PDB entry 8U0V | electron microscopy, 3.89 A resolution | chains E and F of the 6 polymer chains in the assembly

Chain E:
Name: Peroxisomal ATPase PEX1
Organism: Saccharomyces cerevisiae
Notes: EC 3.6.4.-
Reference sequence: P24004 (PEX1_YEAST); numbering as in UniProt (aligned over 1-1043)
Sequence (1054 residues; numbered 1 to 1054; the number before each row is that of its first residue):
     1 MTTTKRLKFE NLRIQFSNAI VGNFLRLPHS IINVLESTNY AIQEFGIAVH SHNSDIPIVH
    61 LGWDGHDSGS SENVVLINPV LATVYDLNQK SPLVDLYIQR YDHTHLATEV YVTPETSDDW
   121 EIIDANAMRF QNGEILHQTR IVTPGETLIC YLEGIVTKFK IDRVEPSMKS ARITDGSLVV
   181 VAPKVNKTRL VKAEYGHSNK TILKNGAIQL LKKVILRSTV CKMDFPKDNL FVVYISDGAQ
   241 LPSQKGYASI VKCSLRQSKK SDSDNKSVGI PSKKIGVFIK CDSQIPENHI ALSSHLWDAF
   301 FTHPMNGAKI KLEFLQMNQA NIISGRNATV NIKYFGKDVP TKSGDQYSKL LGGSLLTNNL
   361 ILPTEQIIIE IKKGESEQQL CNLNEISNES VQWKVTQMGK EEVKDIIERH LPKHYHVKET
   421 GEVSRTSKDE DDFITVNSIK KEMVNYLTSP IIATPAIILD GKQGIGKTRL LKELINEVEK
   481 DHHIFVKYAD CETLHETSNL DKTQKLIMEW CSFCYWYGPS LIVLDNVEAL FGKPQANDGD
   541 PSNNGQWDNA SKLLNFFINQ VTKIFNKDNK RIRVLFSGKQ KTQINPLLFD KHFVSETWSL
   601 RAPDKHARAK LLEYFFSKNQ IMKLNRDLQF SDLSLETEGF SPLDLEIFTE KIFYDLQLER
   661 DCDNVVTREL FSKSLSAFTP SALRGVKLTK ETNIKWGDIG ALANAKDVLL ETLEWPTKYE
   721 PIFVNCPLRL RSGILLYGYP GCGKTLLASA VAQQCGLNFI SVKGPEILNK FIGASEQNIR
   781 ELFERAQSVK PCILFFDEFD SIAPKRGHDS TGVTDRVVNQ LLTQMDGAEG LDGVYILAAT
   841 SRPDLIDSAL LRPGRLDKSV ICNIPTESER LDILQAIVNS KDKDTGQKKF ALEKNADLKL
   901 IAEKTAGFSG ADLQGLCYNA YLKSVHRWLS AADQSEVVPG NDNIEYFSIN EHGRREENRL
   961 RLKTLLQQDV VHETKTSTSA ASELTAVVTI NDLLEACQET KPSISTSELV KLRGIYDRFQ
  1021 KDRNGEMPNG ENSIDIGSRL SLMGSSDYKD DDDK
Unresolved in the structure: 1-205, 1027-1054
Sequence notes: expression tag (1044-1054)
Residues lining bound ligands:
  - ATP (adenosine-5'-triphosphate), molecule 1: Asp431, Phe433, Val436, Ile465, Gly466, Lys467, Thr468, Arg469, Leu470, Leu611, Phe615, Pro642, Leu643, Glu646
  - ATP, molecule 2: Asp826, Arg852, Pro853, Arg855
UniProt features mapped onto this chain:
  - binding site (ATP): Gly461 to Thr468, Gly738 to Thr745
  - mutagenesis: Lys467 (K467E: In PEX1pA1; no effect), Tyr488 (Y488A: Cells are able to grow on a medium with oleate as a sole carbon source), His495 (H495A: Cells are able to grow on a medium with oleate as a sole carbon source), Asp525 (D525Q: In PEX1pB1; no effect), Lys744 (K744A: In Amut mutant; abolished ATPase activity of the PEX1-PEX6 AAA ATPase complex; K744E: In PEX1pA2; decreased binding to PEX6. Results in accumulation of PEX5 on peroxisomal membranes), Phe771 (F771A: Cells are unable to grow on a medium with oleate as a sole carbon source), Asp797 (D797Q: In PEX1pB2; results in accumulation of PEX5 on peroxisomal membranes), Glu798 (E798A: In Bmut mutant; decreased ATPase activity of the PEX1-PEX6 AAA ATPase complex; E798Q: Abolished ATPase activity of the PEX1-PEX6 AAA ATPase complex)
From the paper describing this entry:
  - mutagenesis - K467S: unchanged localization

Chain F:
Name: Peroxisomal ATPase PEX6
Organism: Saccharomyces cerevisiae
Notes: EC 3.6.4.-
Reference sequence: P33760 (PEX6_YEAST); residue numbers follow UniProt; this construct covers 1-1030
Sequence (1044 residues; each row starts with the number of its first residue; numbers below 1 keep their minus sign (Met-13 is residue -13)):
   -13 MGSSHHHHHH SQDPMKASLT FSLSGIYAPC SISRDIYLEY GDKKAECLYG TIRLPQYGPG
    47 CTPGKIVHCV LDDSLPFCSI VVPSKLFGFM PTQPTMDFCY FEPILDNVVP VLDSVTFLIN
   107 EQLYSKLMDL PQEMQQIQFL HYKYNINSME TVVHSRDILT SGLCQILNCS PFPQGLVDFT
   167 ETQLILVNDT EQKLSALKYA NEDEEYALPK IGTNSALSID LESLPCTISR DLLRPAPHIN
   227 DDNSIYAFTD AETLLRLDVT SGSFITVSNM GCVRLVKLFV LLLPNGFKKR TIYAPPKIIA
   287 SFPDCSVVTI SKSNIGHTDI PIANQVFISR VGGWLQSQKC FQNIILTTLK KFFSESKRIL
   347 CQNDLIPIAF DSSMADLNIA EENDESDDED ELGQYYKNDS LVWFFVTSAE LDCFSKDNSH
   407 FIIDPNRTKL ITTNITNRRP LPLSRSNLQR YYGFAETFYY DLHIFPYVRQ LVNILETSFN
   467 CSQRGITLNA SVLLHSTTNN VGKATMVRFA SKYLGIHLLE IDCLSLTSNS RQLDSTSKII
   527 GYIRAKCENV LPYASPAVIF LAHLDSILLD VNANQDPEAI KLQKSINFEM SKLLDDFTFK
   587 FPGTTFVGSV NNIDNVPSSF RSHMRFEILV PVPSEAQRLR IFQWYLSSHE LNRDVQQKVP
   647 VSYMDNISFS SLSSYSAGLT PLDIKSIVET ARMTATARFY QESKKCGWLP QSILITQEDL
   707 SKATSKARNE FSVSIGAPQI PNVTWDDIGG IDFVKGEILD TIDMPLKHPE LFTSGMKKRS
   767 GILFYGPPGT GKTLMAKAIA TNFSLNFFSV KGPELLNMYI GESEANVRRV FQKAREAKPC
   827 VIFFDEIDSV APKRGNQGDS GGVMDRIVSQ LLAELDGMST DADGVFVIGA TNRPDLLDEA
   887 LLRPGRFDKL LYLGIPDTDT KQLNILEALT RKFVLDNDVK LIELAKLCPF NYTGADFYAL
   947 CSDAMLNAMS RIARMVEKKV SQHNELTGEN ISTRRWFDKI ATKEDTKVVV KMEDFLKAQE
  1007 QLTPSVSRAE LNHYEAVRAN FEGA
Unresolved in the structure: -13 to 0
Sequence notes: initiating methionine (-13); expression tag (-12 to 0)
Residues lining bound ligands: ATP (adenosine-5'-triphosphate): Phe444, Tyr446, Asn485, Asn486, Val487, Gly488, Lys489, Ala490, Thr491, His549, Ile627, Tyr631, Pro667, Leu668
UniProt features mapped onto this chain:
  - binding site (ATP): Gly772 to Thr779
  - mutagenesis: Lys489 (K489A: In PEX6pA1; decreased binding to PEX15), Tyr528 (Y528A: Cells are able to grow on a medium with oleate as a sole carbon source), Lys778 (K778A: In PEX6pA2; increased amount of peroxisome-bound PEX6. Results in accumulation of PEX5 on peroxisomal membranes. In Amut mutant; abolished ATPase activity of the PEX1-PEX6 AAA ATPase complex), Tyr805 (Y805A: Cells are unable to grow on a medium with oleate as a sole carbon source), Asp831 (D831Q: In PEX6pB2; increased amount of peroxisome-bound PEX6. Results in accumulation of PEX5 on peroxisomal membranes), Glu832 (E832A: In Bmut mutant; abolished ATPase activity of the PEX1-PEX6 AAA ATPase complex; E832Q: Abolished ATP hydrolysis)

How chain E and chain F interact:
Residue-residue contacts - 60 pairs, chain E then chain F:
  Val423(E) with Phe585(F), hydrophobic
  Thr426(E) with Phe585(F)
  Asp490(E) with Phe574(F)
  Glu492(E) with Phe574(F); Glu575(F)
  Thr493(E) with Phe574(F)
  His495(E) with Lys567(F), hydrogen bond
  Ala529(E) with Lys567(F), hydrogen bond (backbone-side chain)
  Asp538(E) with Asn560(F)
  Ile621(E) with Ile472(F), hydrophobic
  Ile647(E) with Met610(F); Arg611(F)
  Lys651(E) with Arg611(F); Glu613(F), salt bridge
  Tyr654(E) with Ile460(F), hydrogen bond (side chain-backbone); Thr463(F); Ser464(F), hydrogen bond; Leu474(F), hydrophobic; Ala476(F); Phe612(F), hydrophobic
  Leu658(E) with Asn459(F)
  Arg684(E) with Glu613(F)
  Pro765(E) with Arg852(F)
  Lys770(E) with Tyr805(F); Ile806(F)
  Glu798(E) with Arg852(F), salt bridge
  Tyr918(E) with Lys763(F)
  Tyr921(E) with Ser760(F); Met762(F), hydrophobic
  Leu922(E) with Met762(F), hydrophobic
  Val925(E) with Met762(F), hydrophobic
  Tyr946(E) with Leu172(F)
  Phe947(E) with Tyr110(F), hydrophobic; Leu172(F); Val173(F), hydrophobic; Asn174(F); Thr176(F)
  Ser948(E) with Leu172(F), hydrogen bond (backbone-backbone)
  Ile949(E) with Leu170(F); Leu172(F)
  Asn950(E) with Glu119(F); Ile123(F); Leu170(F), hydrogen bond (backbone-backbone)
  Glu951(E) with Gln169(F), hydrogen bond; Leu170(F), hydrogen bond (side chain-backbone); Ile171(F)
  His952(E) with Thr166(F), hydrogen bond (side chain-backbone)
  Arg954(E) with Gln169(F)
  Arg961(E) with Gln169(F)
  Leu965(E) with Thr102(F); Leu153(F); Asn154(F); Ile171(F), hydrophobic
  Leu966(E) with Phe103(F); Leu153(F); Val173(F), hydrophobic
  Ala981(E) with Glu756(F)
  Ser982(E) with Glu756(F); Leu757(F); Ser760(F)
Also at the interface, not in a pair above, chain E (42 interface residues in all): Leu530, Glu650, Phe653, Gln657, Ser681, Ser801, Ile944, Gln968
Also at the interface, not in a pair above, chain F (49 interface residues in all): Met114, Glu177, Ala559, Lys578, Arg607, Ser608, Asp651, Gly761, Arg765, Gly807

Summary:
Chain E and chain F form an interface of 42 and 49 residues respectively; the contacts include 9 hydrogen
bonds and 2 salt bridges. Among the polar pairs are Lys651(E)-Glu613(F), Glu798(E)-Arg852(F) and
His495(E)-Lys567(F). Chain E binds ATP. Ligands of chain F: ATP. The paper reports that K467S of chain E
leaves localization unchanged.
Here chain E is Peroxisomal ATPase PEX1 and chain F is Peroxisomal ATPase PEX6, both from Saccharomyces
cerevisiae. Entry 8U0V (S. cerevisiae Pex1/Pex6 with 1 mM ATP) was determined by electron microscopy (same
publication as 8U0X).
